Entry 7XMV (electron microscopy, 2.60 A resolution); this record covers chains A and F of the 6 polymer chains in the assembly.

[Chain A (and F)]
Protein: Ribose-phosphate pyrophosphokinase
Organism: Escherichia coli str. K-12 substr. MG1655
Notes: EC 2.7.6.1; chain F of this document is another copy of the same molecule, construct and numbering; everything in this record applies to it too
UniProtKB: P0A717 (KPRS_ECOLI); residue numbers follow UniProt; this construct covers 1-315
Sequence (321 residues; each row starts with the number of its first residue):
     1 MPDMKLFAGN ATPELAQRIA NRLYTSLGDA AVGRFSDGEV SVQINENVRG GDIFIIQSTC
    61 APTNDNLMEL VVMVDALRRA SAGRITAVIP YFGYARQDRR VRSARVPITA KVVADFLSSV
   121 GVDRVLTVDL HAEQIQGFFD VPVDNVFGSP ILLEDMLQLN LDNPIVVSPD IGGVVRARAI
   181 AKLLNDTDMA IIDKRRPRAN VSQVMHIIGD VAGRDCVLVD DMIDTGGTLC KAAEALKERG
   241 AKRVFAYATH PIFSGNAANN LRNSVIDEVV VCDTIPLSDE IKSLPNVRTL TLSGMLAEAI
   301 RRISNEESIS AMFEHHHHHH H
Unresolved in the structure: 1-2, 197-202, 316-321
Construct notes: expression tag (316-321)
UniProt features mapped onto this chain:
  - active site: Lys-194
  - binding site (ATP): Asp-37 to Glu-39, Arg-96, Gln-97
  - binding site (Mg(2+)): His-131, Asp-170
  - binding site (D-ribose 5-phosphate): Arg-196, Asp-220, Asp-224 to Thr-228
  - natural variant: Asp-129 (D129A: In mutant PRSA1)
  - mutagenesis: Asp-220 (D220E: 4-fold decrease in the affinity binding for Rib-5-P in the presence of magnesium ions. In the presence of cobalt ions, it shows a 15-fold decrease in the affinity binding for Rib-5-P ...), Asp-221 (D221A: The affinity binding for ATP is comparable to those of the wild-type, apart from a slight decrease in the presence of manganese ions ...), Asp-224 (D224A: With magnesium or manganese ions, the affinity binding values for ATP and Rib-5-P are comparable to those of the wild-type ...)
Bound ions: Mg2+: Asp-170 (together with 5-O-phosphono-alpha-D-ribofuranose)
Small-molecule neighbours:
  - ADP (adenosine-5'-diphosphate), molecule 1: Phe-35, Asp-37, Glu-39
  - ADP, molecule 2: Arg-96, Gln-97, Arg-99, His-131, Asp-224
  - adenosine monophosphate (AMP), molecule 1: Arg-99, Val-101, Arg-102
  - adenosine monophosphate (AMP), molecule 2: Glu-133, Phe-147, Ser-149, Val-175, Arg-176, Ala-179, Lys-182
  - 5-O-phosphono-alpha-D-ribofuranose (HSX): Arg-96, His-131, Asp-170, Asp-220, Asp-221, Met-222, Ile-223, Asp-224, Thr-225, Gly-226, Gly-227, Thr-228, Leu-229
Reported in the primary citation:
  - binding site for adenosine monophosphate: Arg-102
  - mutagenesis - E133A: decreased catalytic activity on ATP

[Interface between chain A and chain F]
Residue-residue contacts (64):
  Ser-36(A) with Thr-225(F); Ser-254(F), hydrogen bond
  Asp-37(A) with Ala-61(F); Thr-63(F); Arg-96(F), salt bridge; Ser-254(F)
  Gly-38(A) with Asn-64(F)
  Glu-39(A) with Thr-63(F); Tyr-94(F), hydrogen bond (side chain-backbone)
  Val-40(A) with Tyr-94(F), hydrogen bond (backbone-side chain)
  Val-42(A) with Val-106(F); Pro-107(F)
  Gln-43(A) with Arg-105(F); Val-106(F)
  Ile-44(A) with Arg-105(F), hydrogen bond (backbone-backbone)
  Asn-45(A) with Arg-105(F)
  Glu-46(A) with Arg-105(F), hydrogen bond (backbone-side chain)
  Asn-47(A) with Arg-105(F)
  Ala-61(A) with Asp-37(F)
  Thr-63(A) with Asp-37(F); Glu-39(F)
  Asn-64(A) with Gly-38(F); Asn-64(F); Asp-65(F), hydrogen bond; Met-68(F)
  Asp-65(A) with Asn-64(F), hydrogen bond
  Met-68(A) with Asn-64(F)
  Val-71(A) with Phe-116(F), hydrophobic
  Val-72(A) with Pro-107(F), hydrophobic
  Asp-75(A) with Pro-107(F); Ile-108(F), hydrogen bond (side chain-backbone); Val-112(F)
  Ala-76(A) with Val-106(F); Pro-107(F)
  Arg-79(A) with Arg-100(F), hydrogen bond (backbone-side chain); Ile-108(F); Lys-111(F)
  Tyr-94(A) with Glu-39(F), hydrogen bond (backbone-side chain); Val-40(F), hydrogen bond (side chain-backbone); Met-68(F), hydrophobic
  Arg-96(A) with Asp-37(F), salt bridge
  Arg-100(A) with Arg-79(F), hydrogen bond (side chain-backbone)
  Arg-105(A) with Gln-43(F); Ile-44(F), hydrogen bond (backbone-backbone); Asn-45(F); Glu-46(F), hydrogen bond (side chain-backbone)
  Val-106(A) with Val-42(F); Ala-76(F)
  Pro-107(A) with Val-42(F); Val-72(F), hydrophobic; Asp-75(F); Ala-76(F)
  Ile-108(A) with Asp-75(F), hydrogen bond (backbone-side chain); Arg-79(F)
  Lys-111(A) with Arg-79(F)
  Val-112(A) with Asp-75(F)
  Phe-116(A) with Val-71(F), hydrophobic; Phe-116(F), hydrophobic; Val-120(F), hydrophobic
  Val-120(A) with Phe-116(F), hydrophobic
  Asp-224(A) with Asp-37(F)
  Thr-225(A) with Ser-36(F)
  Ser-254(A) with Ser-36(F), hydrogen bond; Asp-37(F)
Interface residues without a listed pair, chain A (46 interface residues in all): Phe-35, Leu-67, Ala-80, Tyr-91, Gln-97, Ala-104, Thr-109, Asp-115, Ser-119, Ile-252, Gly-255
Interface residues without a listed pair, chain F (46 interface residues in all): Phe-35, Asn-47, Leu-67, Ala-80, Tyr-91, Gln-97, Ala-104, Thr-109, Asp-115, Ser-119, Asp-224, Ile-252, Gly-255

[Summary]
The chain A/chain F interface involves 46 residues from each chain; the contacts include 16 hydrogen bonds and
2 salt bridges. Polar contacts include Asp-37(A)/Arg-96(F), Ser-36(A)/Ser-254(F) and Glu-39(A)/Tyr-94(F).
Ligands of chain A: 5-O-phosphono-alpha-D-ribofuranose, ADP and adenosine monophosphate. From the paper: a
binding site for adenosine monophosphate at Arg-102(A); E133A of chain A reduces catalytic activity on ATP.
Both chains are Ribose-phosphate pyrophosphokinase (Escherichia coli str. K-12 substr. MG1655). Entry 7XMV
(E.coli phosphoribosylpyrophosphate (PRPP) synthetase type A(AMP/ADP) filament bound with ADP, AMP and R5P)
was determined by electron microscopy together with 7XMU and 7XN3 from the same study.
